PDB entry 5WSF | X-ray diffraction, 1.11 A resolution | chains A and D

# Chain A (and D)
Molecule: Uncharacterized protein tm1459
Organism: Thermotoga maritima (strain ATCC 43589 / MSB8 / DSM 3109 / JCM 10099)
Notes: chain D of this document is another copy of the same molecule, construct and numbering; everything in this record applies to it too
UniProt: Q9X1H0 (Q9X1H0_THEMA); numbering as in UniProt (aligned over 1-114)
Amino-acid sequence (118 residues; numbered -3 to 114; the number before each row is that of its first residue; numbers below 1 keep their minus sign (Gly-3 is residue -3)):
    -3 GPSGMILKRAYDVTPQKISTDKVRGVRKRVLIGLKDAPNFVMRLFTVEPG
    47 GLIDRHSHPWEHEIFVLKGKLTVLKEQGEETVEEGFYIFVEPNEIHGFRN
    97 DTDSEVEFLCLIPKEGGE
Disordered / not traced: -3 to 0 (chain D: -3 to 0, 13-17)
Differences from the reference sequence: expression tag (-3 to 0)
Modified positions: Cys106 (3-sulfinoalanine; CSD)
Metal / ion sites: osmium ion: His52, His54, His58, His92

# Interface between chain A and chain D
Contacting residue pairs (97; chain A residue first):
  Met1(A) with Val69(D), hydrophobic; Leu70(D); Lys71(D); Phe85(D); Val86(D), hydrophobic; Glu90(D), hydrogen bond (backbone-side chain); Ile91(D); His92(D)
  Ile2(A) with Tyr83(D); Ile84(D); Phe85(D), hydrogen bond (backbone-backbone)
  Leu3(A) with Val69(D), hydrophobic; Lys71(D); Glu76(D); Val78(D), hydrophobic; Tyr83(D)
  Lys4(A) with Phe82(D); Tyr83(D), hydrogen bond (backbone-backbone)
  Arg5(A) with Gly81(D); Phe82(D); Tyr83(D)
  Ala6(A) with Phe61(D), hydrophobic; Gly81(D), hydrogen bond (backbone-backbone); Tyr83(D), hydrophobic
  Val9(A) with Tyr83(D)
  Leu27(A) with Phe61(D), hydrophobic; Tyr83(D)
  Ile28(A) with Glu59(D); Tyr83(D), hydrophobic; Ile84(D); Phe85(D), hydrophobic
  Asp32(A) with Phe85(D)
  Ala33(A) with Glu59(D); Phe85(D), hydrophobic
  Pro34(A) with Glu57(D)
  Asn35(A) with Glu57(D), hydrogen bond; Pro109(D)
  Phe36(A) with Phe36(D), hydrophobic; Glu57(D); Glu59(D); Leu107(D), hydrophobic; Ile108(D); Pro109(D)
  Val37(A) with Glu59(D)
  Met38(A) with Glu59(D); Ile60(D)
  Glu57(A) with Pro34(D); Asn35(D), hydrogen bond; Phe36(D)
  Glu59(A) with Ile28(D); Ala33(D); Phe36(D); Val37(D); Met38(D); Leu107(D)
  Ile60(A) with Met38(D)
  Phe61(A) with Ala6(D), hydrophobic; Leu27(D), hydrophobic; Leu63(D), hydrophobic; Leu105(D), hydrophobic
  Leu63(A) with Phe61(D), hydrophobic; Leu63(D), hydrophobic
  Val69(A) with Met1(D), hydrophobic; Leu3(D), hydrophobic
  Glu76(A) with Leu3(D)
  Val78(A) with Leu3(D), hydrophobic
  Glu79(A) with Arg5(D), salt bridge
  Gly81(A) with Arg5(D); Ala6(D), hydrogen bond (backbone-backbone)
  Phe82(A) with Lys4(D); Arg5(D)
  Tyr83(A) with Ile2(D); Leu3(D); Lys4(D), hydrogen bond (backbone-backbone); Ala6(D), hydrophobic; Val9(D); Leu27(D), hydrogen bond (side chain-backbone); Ile28(D), hydrophobic
  Ile84(A) with Met1(D), hydrophobic; Ile2(D); Ile28(D)
  Phe85(A) with Met1(D); Ile2(D), hydrogen bond (backbone-backbone); Ile28(D), hydrophobic; Asp32(D); Ala33(D), hydrophobic
  Glu90(A) with Met1(D), hydrogen bond (side chain-backbone)
  Ile91(A) with Met1(D)
  His92(A) with Met1(D)
  Leu105(A) with Phe61(D), hydrophobic; Leu105(D), hydrophobic
  Leu107(A) with Phe36(D), hydrophobic; Glu59(D); Leu107(D), hydrophobic
  Ile108(A) with Phe36(D)
  Pro109(A) with Asn35(D); Phe36(D)
Other interface residues (no listed pair), chain A (43 interface residues in all): Leu40, Leu70, Lys71, Val86, Glu87, Glu111

# In short
Chain A and chain D form an interface of 43 and 39 residues respectively; the contacts include 11 hydrogen
bonds and 1 salt bridge. Polar pairs include Glu79(A)-Arg5(D), Met1(A)-Glu90(D) and Asn35(A)-Glu57(D).
His52(A), His54(A), His58(A) and His92(A) coordinate a osmium ion ion.
Both chains are Uncharacterized protein tm1459 (Thermotoga maritima (strain ATCC 43589 / MSB8 / DSM 3109 / JCM
10099)). Entry 5WSF (Crystal structure of a cupin protein (tm1459) in osmium (Os)-substituted form II) was
determined by X-ray diffraction together with 5WSD and 5WSE from the same study.
